Entry 8DXB (X-ray diffraction, 2.10 A resolution); this record covers chains A and B.

Chain A:
Name: Reverse transcriptase/ribonuclease H
Organism: Human immunodeficiency virus type 1 group M subtype B (isolate BH10)
Notes: EC 2.7.7.49, 2.7.7.7, 3.1.26.13, 3.1.13.2
UniProtKB: P03366 (POL_HV1B1); residues 1-555 here correspond to UniProt positions 600-1154 (UniProt number = residue number + 599)
Chain sequence (557 residues; numbered -1 to 555; the number before each row is that of its first residue; numbers below 1 keep their minus sign (Met-1 is residue -1)):
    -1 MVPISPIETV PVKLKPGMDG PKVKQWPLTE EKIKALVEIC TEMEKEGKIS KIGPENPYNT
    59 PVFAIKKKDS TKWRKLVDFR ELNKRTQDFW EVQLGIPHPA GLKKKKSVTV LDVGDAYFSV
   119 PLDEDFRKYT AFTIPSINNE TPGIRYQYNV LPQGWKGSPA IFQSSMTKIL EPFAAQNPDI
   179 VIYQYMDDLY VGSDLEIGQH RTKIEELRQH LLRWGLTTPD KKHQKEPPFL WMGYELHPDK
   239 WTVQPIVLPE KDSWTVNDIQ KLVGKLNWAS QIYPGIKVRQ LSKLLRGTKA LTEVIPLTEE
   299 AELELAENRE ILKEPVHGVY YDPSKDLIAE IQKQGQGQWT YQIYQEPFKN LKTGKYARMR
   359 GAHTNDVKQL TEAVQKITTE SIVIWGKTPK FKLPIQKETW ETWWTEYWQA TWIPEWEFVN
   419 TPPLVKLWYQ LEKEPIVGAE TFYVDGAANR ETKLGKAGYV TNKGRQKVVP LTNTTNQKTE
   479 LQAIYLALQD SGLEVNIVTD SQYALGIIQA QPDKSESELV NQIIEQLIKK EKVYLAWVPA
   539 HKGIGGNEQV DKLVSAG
Disordered / not traced: 555
Sequence notes: expression tag (-1 to 0); engineered mutation Ala172 (Lys771 in P03366), Ala173 (Lys772 in P03366), Ser280 (Cys879 in P03366)
Metal / ion sites: Mg2+: Asp443, Asp549
Ligand contacts:
  - 5-fluoroindole-2-carboxylic acid (FIC), molecule 1: Thr165, Leu168, Glu169, Ala172, Ile178, Val179, Ile180
  - 5-fluoroindole-2-carboxylic acid (FIC), molecule 2: Thr397, Lys424, Leu425, Tyr427, Gln428
  - Rilpivirine (T27; 4-{[4-({4-[(E)-2-cyanoethenyl]-2,6-dimethylphenyl}amino)pyrimidin-2-yl]amino}benzonitrile): Pro95, Leu100, Lys101, Lys102, Lys103, Val106, Val179, Tyr181, Tyr188, Gly190, Pro225, Phe227, Leu228, Trp229, Leu234, His235, Pro236, Tyr318
Curated features (UniProtKB/Swiss-Prot):
  - region: Phe227 to His235 (RT 'primer grip')
  - motif: Trp398 to Trp414 (Tryptophan repeat motif)
  - binding site (Mg(2+)): Asp110, Asp185, Asp186, Asp443, Glu478, Asp498, Asp549
  - site: Trp401 (Essential for RT p66/p51 heterodimerization), Trp414 (Essential for RT p66/p51 heterodimerization), Phe440, Tyr441 (Cleavage)

Chain B:
Name: p51 RT
Organism: Human immunodeficiency virus type 1 group M subtype B (isolate BH10)
UniProtKB: P03366 (POL_HV1B1); residues 1-428 here correspond to UniProt positions 600-1027 (UniProt number = residue number + 599)
Chain sequence (428 residues; numbered 1 to 428; the number before each row is that of its first residue):
     1 PISPIETVPV KLKPGMDGPK VKQWPLTEEK IKALVEICTE MEKEGKISKI GPENPYNTPV
    61 FAIKKKDSTK WRKLVDFREL NKRTQDFWEV QLGIPHPAGL KKKKSVTVLD VGDAYFSVPL
   121 DEDFRKYTAF TIPSINNETP GIRYQYNVLP QGWKGSPAIF QSSMTKILEP FKKQNPDIVI
   181 YQYMDDLYVG SDLEIGQHRT KIEELRQHLL RWGLTTPDKK HQKEPPFLWM GYELHPDKWT
   241 VQPIVLPEKD SWTVNDIQKL VGKLNWASQI YPGIKVRQLS KLLRGTKALT EVIPLTEEAE
   301 LELAENREIL KEPVHGVYYD PSKDLIAEIQ KQGQGQWTYQ IYQEPFKNLK TGKYARMRGA
   361 HTNDVKQLTE AVQKITTESI VIWGKTPKFK LPIQKETWET WWTEYWQATW IPEWEFVNTP
   421 PLVKLWYQ
Disordered / not traced: 1-4, 215-223
Sequence notes: engineered mutation Ser280 (Cys879 in P03366)
Curated features (UniProtKB/Swiss-Prot):
  - region: Phe227 to His235 (RT 'primer grip')
  - motif: Trp398 to Trp414 (Tryptophan repeat motif)
  - binding site (Mg(2+)): Asp110, Asp185, Asp186
  - site (Essential for RT p66/p51 heterodimerization): Trp401, Trp414

Interface between chain A and chain B:
Contacting residue pairs (108; chain A residue first):
  Val8(A) - Glu53(B)
  Pro9(A) - Glu53(B)
  Gln85(A) - Glu53(B)  hydrogen bond (side chain-backbone)
  Asp86(A) - Lys20(B)  salt bridge
  Asp86(A) - Pro55(B)
  Phe87(A) - Pro52(B)
  Trp88(A) - Pro52(B)  hydrogen bond (backbone-backbone)
  Trp88(A) - Asn54(B)
  Trp88(A) - Pro55(B)
  Trp88(A) - Asn57(B)
  Trp88(A) - Thr131(B)
  Trp88(A) - Arg143(B)
  Leu92(A) - Lys22(B)
  Gly93(A) - Asn137(B)
  Pro95(A) - Asn136(B)
  Pro95(A) - Asn137(B)
  His96(A) - Asn136(B)  hydrogen bond (backbone-side chain)
  Gly99(A) - Asn136(B)
  Gly99(A) - Glu138(B)
  Leu100(A) - Asn136(B)
  Leu100(A) - Glu138(B)
  Lys101(A) - Glu138(B)  salt bridge
  Ser162(A) - Pro52(B)
  Thr165(A) - Pro140(B)
  Gln373(A) - Glu396(B)
  Gln373(A) - Thr397(B)  hydrogen bond
  Gln373(A) - Thr400(B)
  Gln373(A) - Trp401(B)  hydrogen bond
  Thr376(A) - Thr400(B)
  Thr376(A) - Trp401(B)
  Thr377(A) - Thr400(B)
  Ile380(A) - Pro25(B)  hydrophobic
  Ile380(A) - Leu26(B)
  Ile380(A) - Thr27(B)
  Val381(A) - Pro25(B)  hydrophobic
  Val381(A) - Asn136(B)  hydrogen bond (backbone-backbone)
  Ile382(A) - Ile135(B)
  Ile382(A) - Asn136(B)
  Trp383(A) - Ile135(B)
  Gly384(A) - Thr27(B)
  Gly384(A) - Glu28(B)  hydrogen bond (backbone-backbone)
  Gly384(A) - Ile135(B)
  Thr386(A) - Trp401(B)
  Trp402(A) - Lys331(B)  hydrogen bond (backbone-side chain)
  Trp402(A) - His361(B)
  Trp402(A) - Asp364(B)
  Tyr405(A) - Lys331(B)  hydrogen bond (backbone-side chain)
  Trp406(A) - Lys331(B)
  Trp406(A) - Val417(B)
  Trp406(A) - Asn418(B)
  Trp406(A) - Thr419(B)
  Trp406(A) - Pro420(B)
  Trp406(A) - Pro421(B)
  Gln407(A) - Lys331(B)  hydrogen bond (backbone-side chain)
  Gln407(A) - Asp364(B)
  Gln407(A) - Pro392(B)
  Gln407(A) - Ile393(B)
  Gln407(A) - Gln394(B)  hydrogen bond
  Gln407(A) - Val417(B)  hydrogen bond (side chain-backbone)
  Gln407(A) - Asn418(B)
  Ala408(A) - Trp337(B)  hydrophobic
  Ala408(A) - Asp364(B)
  Ala408(A) - Pro392(B)  hydrogen bond (backbone-backbone)
  Ala408(A) - Ile393(B)
  Thr409(A) - Asp364(B)
  Trp410(A) - Thr362(B)
  Trp410(A) - Asn363(B)
  Trp410(A) - Val365(B)  hydrophobic
  Trp410(A) - Trp401(B)
  Trp410(A) - Tyr405(B)
  Pro412(A) - Trp401(B)  hydrophobic
  Pro433(A) - Asn255(B)
  Pro433(A) - Leu289(B)  hydrophobic
  Pro433(A) - Thr290(B)
  Ile434(A) - Thr290(B)
  Val435(A) - Thr290(B)
  Thr439(A) - Ala288(B)
  Thr439(A) - Leu289(B)  hydrogen bond (side chain-backbone)
  Tyr441(A) - Val254(B)
  Tyr441(A) - Gln258(B)
  Tyr441(A) - Thr286(B)
  Tyr441(A) - Lys287(B)  hydrogen bond (side chain-backbone)
  Val458(A) - Thr286(B)
  Thr459(A) - Thr286(B)
  Asn460(A) - Thr286(B)
  Asn460(A) - Lys287(B)
  Asn460(A) - Ala288(B)
  Asn494(A) - Leu289(B)
  Val496(A) - Leu289(B)  hydrophobic
  Gly504(A) - Pro420(B)
  Tyr532(A) - Asn255(B)  hydrogen bond
  Tyr532(A) - Lys259(B)  hydrogen bond
  Tyr532(A) - Leu289(B)  hydrophobic
  Ala534(A) - Lys259(B)
  Trp535(A) - Leu422(B)  hydrophobic
  Trp535(A) - Trp426(B)  hydrophobic
  Val536(A) - Gln258(B)
  Pro537(A) - Gly262(B)
  Pro537(A) - Asn265(B)
  Lys540(A) - Asn265(B)
  Lys540(A) - Ser280(B)  hydrogen bond (backbone-side chain)
  Gly541(A) - Ser280(B)
  Ile542(A) - Leu283(B)  hydrophobic
  Gly543(A) - Leu283(B)  hydrogen bond (backbone-backbone)
  Gly543(A) - Gly285(B)
  Gly544(A) - Gly285(B)  hydrogen bond (backbone-backbone)
  Gly544(A) - Thr286(B)
  Gln547(A) - Gly285(B)
Also at the interface, not in a pair above, chain A (65 interface residues in all): Val90, Ile94, Ala158, Ile159, Ile180, Tyr181, Thr369, Thr403, Leu503, Gln507, Ala508
Also at the interface, not in a pair above, chain B (60 interface residues in all): Tyr56, Gly141, Val261, Val276, Arg284, Leu368

In short:
Chain A and chain B form an interface of 65 and 60 residues respectively; the contacts include 20 hydrogen
bonds and 2 salt bridges. Polar pairs include Asp86(A)-Lys20(B), Lys101(A)-Glu138(B) and Gln85(A)-Glu53(B).
Ligands of chain A: 5-fluoroindole-2-carboxylic acid and Rilpivirine.
Here chain A is Reverse transcriptase/ribonuclease H and chain B is p51 RT, both from Human immunodeficiency
virus type 1 group M subtype B (isolate BH10). Entry 8DXB (HIV-1 reverse transcriptase/rilpivirine with bound
fragment 5-fluoroindole-2-carboxylic acid at the NNRTI Adjacent site) was determined by X-ray diffraction
(same publication as 8DX2, 8DX3, 8DX8, 8DXE, 8DXG, 8DXH and 5 further entries).
